Entry 1OUZ (X-ray diffraction, 2.41 A resolution); this record covers chains C and A of the 5 polymer chains in the assembly.

[Chain C]
Molecule: Phage lambda H' site
Sequence (35 nucleotides; row label = number of the first residue in the row; the depositors numbered this strand downwards along its sequence, so these rows (ascending numbers) run in the REVERSE of the deposited 5'-to-3' order):
    16 CGGTTTTTTC GTAACGAATA GTTAAACATC GTGGC

[Chain A]
Molecule: Integration Host Factor Alpha-subunit
From: Escherichia coli
Reference sequence: P0A6X7 (IHFA_ECOLI); residues 1-99 here = UniProt positions 1-99
Sequence (99 residues; each row starts with the number of its first residue):
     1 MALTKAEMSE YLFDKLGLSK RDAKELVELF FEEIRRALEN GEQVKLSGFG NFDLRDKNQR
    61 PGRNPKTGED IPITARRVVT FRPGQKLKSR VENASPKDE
Not modelled in the structure: 1, 98-99
UniProt features mapped onto this chain:
  - mutagenesis: Pro-65 (P65L: Alters DNA-binding specificity), Lys-66 (K66S: Alters DNA-binding specificity)

[How chain C and chain A interact]
Pairs across the interface (17; chain C residue first):
  DT21(C) / Lys-45(A)  salt bridge to the phosphate
  DT22(C) / Lys-45(A)  phosphate contact
  DC30(C) / Arg-82(A)  salt bridge to the phosphate
  DC30(C) / Lys-88(A)  salt bridge to the phosphate
  DG31(C) / Arg-82(A)  salt bridge to the phosphate
  DA32(C) / Arg-55(A)  salt bridge to the phosphate
  DA32(C) / Lys-57(A)  phosphate contact
  DA33(C) / Lys-57(A)  phosphate contact
  DT34(C) / Pro-61(A)  sugar contact
  DA35(C) / Pro-61(A)  phosphate contact
  DA35(C) / Arg-63(A)  sugar contact
  DG36(C) / Arg-63(A)  hydrogen bond to the base
  DT37(C) / Arg-63(A)  hydrogen bond to the base
  DT38(C) / Pro-65(A)  base contact
  DT38(C) / Lys-66(A)  base contact
  DA39(C) / Lys-66(A)  base contact
  DC50(C) / Lys-20(A)  phosphate contact
Also at the interface, not in a pair above, chain C (14 interface residues in all): DT20
Also at the interface, not in a pair above, chain A (13 interface residues in all): Ser-47, Arg-60, Thr-80

[In short]
The interface between chain C and chain A involves 14 residues on one side and 13 on the other, with 2
hydrogen bonds and 5 salt bridges. Polar pairs include DG36(C)/Arg-63(A), DT37(C)/Arg-63(A) and
DT21(C)/Lys-45(A). Curated annotation (UniProt) lists 2 mutagenesis sites on chain A.
Here chain C is Phage lambda H' site and chain A is Integration Host Factor Alpha-subunit (Escherichia coli).
Entry 1OUZ (Crystal structure of a mutant IHF (BetaE44A) complexed with a variant H' Site (T44A)) was
determined by X-ray diffraction, deposited together with 1OWF and 1OWG.
